Entry 5WSG (electron microscopy, 4.00 A resolution); this record covers chains D and g of the 45 polymer chains in the assembly.

Chain D:
Molecule: U5 snRNA
Organism: Saccharomyces cerevisiae S288c
Sequence (214 nucleotides; numbered 1 to 214; the number before each row is that of its first residue):
     1 AAGCAGCUUU ACAGAUCAAU GGCGGAGGGA GGUCAACAUC AAGAACUGUG GGCCUUUUAU
    61 UGCCUAUAGA ACUUAUAACG AACAUGGUUC UUGCCUUUUA CCAGAACCAU CCGGGUGUUG
   121 UCUCCAUAGA AACAGGUAAA GCUGUCCGUU ACUGUGGGCU UGCCAUAUUU UUUGGAACUU
   181 UUCUGCCCUU UUUCUCAAUG AGUAAGGAGG GCGU
Not modelled in the structure: 1-27, 56-59, 128-162, 184-214

Chain g:
Name: Small nuclear ribonucleoprotein Sm D2
Organism: Saccharomyces cerevisiae (strain ATCC 204508 / S288c)
UniProt: Q06217 (SMD2_YEAST); residues 1-110 here = UniProt positions 1-110
Amino-acid sequence (110 residues; each row starts with the number of its first residue):
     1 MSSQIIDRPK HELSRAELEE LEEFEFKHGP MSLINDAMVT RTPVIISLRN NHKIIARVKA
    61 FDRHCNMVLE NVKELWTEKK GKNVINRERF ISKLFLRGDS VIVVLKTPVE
Not modelled in the structure: 1-14, 109-110

How chain D and chain g interact:
Residue-residue contacts - 22 pairs, chain D then chain g:
  C164(D) with Arg15(g), base contact
  A165(D) with Arg15(g), hydrogen bond to the base
  U166(D) with Leu18(g), base contact; Arg63(g), hydrogen bond to the base; His64(g), sugar contact
  A167(D) with Arg63(g), hydrogen bond to the base; His64(g), hydrogen bond to the sugar
  U173(D) with His64(g), stacking on the base; Asn66(g), hydrogen bond to the base; Arg97(g), hydrogen bond to the base; Gly98(g), base contact; Asp99(g), hydrogen bond to the base
  G174(D) with Asp99(g), sugar contact
  G175(D) with Asp99(g), phosphate contact
  A176(D) with Arg49(g), hydrogen bond to the base
  A177(D) with Asn51(g), sugar contact
  C178(D) with Lys79(g), phosphate contact
  U179(D) with Lys79(g), phosphate contact; Lys80(g), phosphate contact; Gly81(g), hydrogen bond to the phosphate
  U180(D) with Gly81(g), hydrogen bond to the phosphate; Lys82(g), hydrogen bond to the phosphate
Other interface residues (no listed pair), chain D (13 interface residues in all): U172
Other interface residues (no listed pair), chain g (15 interface residues in all): Phe26

In short:
13 residues of chain D face 15 of chain g across their interface; the contacts include 11 hydrogen bonds and 1
aromatic stacking contact. Polar contacts include A165(D)-Arg15(g), U166(D)-Arg63(g) and A167(D)-Arg63(g).
Chain D is U5 snRNA (Saccharomyces cerevisiae S288c) and chain g is Small nuclear ribonucleoprotein Sm D2
(Saccharomyces cerevisiae (strain ATCC 204508 / S288c)); the structure, Cryo-EM structure of the Catalytic
Step II spliceosome (C* complex) at 4.0 angstrom resolution, was determined by electron microscopy.
